8G4D - chains A and C of the 5 polymer chains in the assembly; structure by electron microscopy, 3.60 A resolution.

Chain A:
Molecule: Bacitracin export permease protein BceB
From: Bacillus subtilis subsp. subtilis str. 168
Reference sequence: O34741 (BCEB_BACSU); residues 1-646 here = UniProt positions 1-646
Chain sequence (646 residues; numbered 1 to 646; the number before each row is that of its first residue):
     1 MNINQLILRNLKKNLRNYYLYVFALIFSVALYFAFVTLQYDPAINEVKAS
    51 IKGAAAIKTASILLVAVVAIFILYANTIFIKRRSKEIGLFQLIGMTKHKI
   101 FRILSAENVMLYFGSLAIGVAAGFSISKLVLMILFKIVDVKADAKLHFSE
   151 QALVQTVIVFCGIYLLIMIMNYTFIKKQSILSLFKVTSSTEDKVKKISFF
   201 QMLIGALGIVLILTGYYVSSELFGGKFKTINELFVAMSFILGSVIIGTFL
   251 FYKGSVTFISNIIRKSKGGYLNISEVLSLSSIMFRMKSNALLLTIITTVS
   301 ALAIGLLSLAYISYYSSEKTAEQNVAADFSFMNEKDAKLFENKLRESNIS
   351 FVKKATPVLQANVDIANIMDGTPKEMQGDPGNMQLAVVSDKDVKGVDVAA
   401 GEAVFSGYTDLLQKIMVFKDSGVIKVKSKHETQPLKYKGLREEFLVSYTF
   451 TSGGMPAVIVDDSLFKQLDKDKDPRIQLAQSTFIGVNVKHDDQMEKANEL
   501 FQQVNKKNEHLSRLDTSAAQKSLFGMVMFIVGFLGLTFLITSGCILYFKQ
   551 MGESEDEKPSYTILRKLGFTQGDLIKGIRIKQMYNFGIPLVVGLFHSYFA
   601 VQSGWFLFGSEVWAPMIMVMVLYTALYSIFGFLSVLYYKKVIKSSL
Not modelled in the structure: 184-194

Chain C:
Molecule: Bacitracin export ATP-binding protein BceA
From: Bacillus subtilis subsp. subtilis str. 168
Reference sequence: O34697 (BCEA_BACSU); residue numbers follow UniProt; this construct covers 2-253
Chain sequence (261 residues; numbered -7 to 253; the number before each row is that of its first residue; numbers below 1 keep their minus sign (Met-7 is residue -7)):
    -7 MSGHHHHHHVILEANKIRKSYGNKLNKQEVLKGIDIHIEKGEFVSIMGAS
    43 GSGKTTLLNVLSSIDQVSHGTIHINGNDMTAMKEKQLAEFRKQHLGFIFQ
    93 DYNLLDTLTVKENILLPLSITKLSKKEANRKFEEVAKELGIYELRDKYPN
   143 EISGGQKQRTSAGRAFIHDPSIIFADEPTGALDSKSASDLLNKLSQLNQK
   193 RNATIIMVTHDPVAASYCGRVIFIKDGQMYTQLNKGGQDRQTFFQDIMKT
   243 QGVLGGVQHEH
Not modelled in the structure: -7 to 0, 247-253
Construct notes: expression tag (-7 to 1)
Residues lining bound ligands: ATP-gamma-S (AGS; phosphothiophosphoric acid-adenylate ester): Tyr13, Val22, Ala41, Ser42, Gly43, Ser44, Gly45, Lys46, Thr47, Thr48, Asp168
What the authors report for this chain:
  - binding site for ATP-gamma-S: Tyr13
  - mutagenesis - Y13A: decreased catalytic activity

Chain A / chain C interface:
Pairs across the interface (18; chain A residue first):
  Met1(A) - Leu100(C)  hydrophobic
  Met1(A) - Glu104(C)
  Met1(A) - Ser111(C)  hydrogen bond (backbone-side chain)
  Met1(A) - Lys117(C)
  Arg9(A) - Thr99(C)  hydrogen bond (side chain-backbone)
  Arg9(A) - Tyr140(C)
  Lys13(A) - Asp98(C)  salt bridge
  Lys13(A) - Thr99(C)
  Leu89(A) - Asn95(C)
  Leu89(A) - Leu97(C)  hydrophobic
  Leu92(A) - Phe91(C)  hydrophobic
  Ile93(A) - Pro109(C)  hydrophobic
  Ile93(A) - Arg156(C)
  Gly94(A) - Lys84(C)
  Met95(A) - Ile112(C)  hydrophobic
  Thr96(A) - Lys77(C)
  Ile180(A) - Ile56(C)  hydrophobic
  Leu183(A) - Asn95(C)
Interface residues without a listed pair, chain A (15 interface residues in all): Leu6, Asn10, Lys85, Phe90
Interface residues without a listed pair, chain C (17 interface residues in all): Leu108

Overview:
15 residues of chain A and 17 residues of chain C are in contact; the contacts include 2 hydrogen bonds and 1
salt bridge. Polar pairs include Lys13(A)-Asp98(C), Met1(A)-Ser111(C) and Arg9(A)-Thr99(C). Bound to chain C:
ATP-gamma-S. From the paper: a binding site for ATP-gamma-S at Tyr13(C); Y13A of chain C reduces catalytic
activity.
Here chain A is Bacitracin export permease protein BceB and chain C is Bacitracin export ATP-binding protein
BceA, both from Bacillus subtilis subsp. subtilis str. 168. Entry 8G4D (BceABS ATPgS tilted BceS) was
determined by electron microscopy (same publication as 8G3A, 8G3B, 8G3F, 8G3L and 8G4C).
